2B8K - chains B and J of the 12 polymer chains in the assembly; structure by X-ray diffraction, 4.15 A resolution (low resolution: residue-level contacts below are approximate; hydrogen-bond / salt-bridge calls are withheld).

== Chain B ==
Protein: DNA-directed RNA polymerase II 140 kDa polypeptide
From: Saccharomyces cerevisiae
Notes: EC 2.7.7.6
UniProt: P08518 (RPB2_YEAST); residue numbers follow UniProt; this construct covers 1-1224
Chain sequence (1224 residues; row label = number of the first residue in the row):
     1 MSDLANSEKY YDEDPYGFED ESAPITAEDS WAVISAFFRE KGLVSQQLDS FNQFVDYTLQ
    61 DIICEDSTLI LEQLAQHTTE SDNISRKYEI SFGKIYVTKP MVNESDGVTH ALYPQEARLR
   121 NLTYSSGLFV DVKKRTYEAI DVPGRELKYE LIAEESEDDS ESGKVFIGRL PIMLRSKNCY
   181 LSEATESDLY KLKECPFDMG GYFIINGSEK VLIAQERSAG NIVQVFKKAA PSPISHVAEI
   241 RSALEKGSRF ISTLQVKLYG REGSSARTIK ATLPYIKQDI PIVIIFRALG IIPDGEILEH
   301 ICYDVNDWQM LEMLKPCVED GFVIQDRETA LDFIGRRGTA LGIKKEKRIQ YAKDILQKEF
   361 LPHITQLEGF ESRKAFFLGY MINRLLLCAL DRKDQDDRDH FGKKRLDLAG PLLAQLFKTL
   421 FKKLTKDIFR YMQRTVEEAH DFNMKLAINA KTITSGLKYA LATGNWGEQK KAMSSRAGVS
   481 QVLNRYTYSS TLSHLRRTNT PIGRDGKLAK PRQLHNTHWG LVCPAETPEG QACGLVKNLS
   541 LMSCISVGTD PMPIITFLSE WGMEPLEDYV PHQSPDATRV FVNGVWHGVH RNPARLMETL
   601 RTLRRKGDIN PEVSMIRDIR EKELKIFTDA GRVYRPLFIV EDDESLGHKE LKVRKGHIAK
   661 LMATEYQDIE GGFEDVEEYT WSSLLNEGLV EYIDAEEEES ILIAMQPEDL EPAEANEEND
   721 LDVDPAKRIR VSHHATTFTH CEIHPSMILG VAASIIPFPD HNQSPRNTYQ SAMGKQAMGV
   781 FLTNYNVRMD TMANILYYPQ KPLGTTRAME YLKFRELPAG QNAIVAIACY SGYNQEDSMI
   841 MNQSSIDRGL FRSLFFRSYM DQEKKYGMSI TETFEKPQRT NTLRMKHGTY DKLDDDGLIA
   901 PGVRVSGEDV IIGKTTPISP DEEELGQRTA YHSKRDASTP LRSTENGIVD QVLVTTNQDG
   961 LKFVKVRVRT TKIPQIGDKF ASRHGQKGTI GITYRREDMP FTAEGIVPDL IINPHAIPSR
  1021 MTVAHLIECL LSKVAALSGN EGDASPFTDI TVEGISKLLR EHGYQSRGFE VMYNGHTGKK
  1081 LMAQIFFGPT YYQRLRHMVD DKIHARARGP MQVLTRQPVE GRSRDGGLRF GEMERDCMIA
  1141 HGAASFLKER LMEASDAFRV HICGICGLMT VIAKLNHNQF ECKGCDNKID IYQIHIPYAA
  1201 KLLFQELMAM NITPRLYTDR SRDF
Unresolved in the structure: 1-19, 71-89, 135-163, 336-344, 503-508, 669-677, 716-721, 920-932
Metal / ion sites: Zn2+ near Cys1185 (its only coordinating residue here)

== Chain J ==
Protein: DNA-directed RNA polymerases I/II/III subunit 10
From: Saccharomyces cerevisiae
Notes: EC 2.7.7.6
UniProt: P22139 (RPB10_YEAST); residues 1-70 here = UniProt positions 1-70
Chain sequence (70 residues; numbered 1 to 70; the number before each row is that of its first residue):
     1 MIVPVRCFSC GKVVGDKWES YLNLLQEDEL DEGTALSRLG LKRYCCRRMI LTHVDLIEKF
    61 LRYNPLEKRD
Unresolved in the structure: 66-70
Metal / ion sites: Zn2+: Cys7, Cys10, Cys45, Cys46
Swiss-Prot annotation at these positions:
  - binding site (Zn(2+)): Cys7, Cys10, Cys45, Cys46
  - cross-link: Lys59 (Glycyl lysine isopeptide (Lys-Gly) (interchain with G-Cter in ubiquitin))

== Chain B / chain J interface ==
Pairs across the interface (52):
  Glu186(B) - Arg62(J)
  Ser187(B) - Arg62(J)
  Tyr190(B) - Lys59(J)
  Tyr190(B) - Arg62(J)
  Tyr190(B) - Tyr63(J)
  Lys193(B) - Tyr63(J)
  Cys195(B) - Tyr63(J)
  Val780(B) - Leu56(J)
  Thr783(B) - Phe60(J)
  Thr783(B) - Tyr63(J)
  Asn784(B) - Tyr63(J)
  Tyr785(B) - Phe60(J)
  Tyr797(B) - Met1(J)
  Tyr798(B) - Pro4(J)
  Tyr798(B) - Phe8(J)
  Pro799(B) - His53(J)
  Pro799(B) - Val54(J)
  Gln800(B) - Arg48(J)
  Gln800(B) - Thr52(J)
  Lys801(B) - Leu51(J)
  Lys801(B) - Thr52(J)
  Lys801(B) - Val54(J)
  Arg815(B) - Val54(J)
  Glu816(B) - Leu56(J)
  Gln821(B) - Phe8(J)
  Asn822(B) - Arg48(J)
  Asn822(B) - Thr52(J)
  Ala823(B) - Arg48(J)
  Ile824(B) - Ser9(J)
  Ile824(B) - Arg48(J)
  Ser845(B) - Phe8(J)
  Arg848(B) - Cys7(J)
  Arg848(B) - Phe8(J)
  Arg848(B) - Ser9(J)
  Arg848(B) - Gly11(J)
  Gly849(B) - Phe8(J)
  Leu850(B) - Phe8(J)
  Arg996(B) - Cys10(J)
  Ile1006(B) - Tyr44(J)
  Ile1006(B) - Cys45(J)
  Val1007(B) - Ser9(J)
  Asp1009(B) - Ser9(J)
  Asp1009(B) - Arg48(J)
  Lys1033(B) - Tyr44(J)
  Ala1035(B) - Leu51(J)
  Ala1036(B) - Arg47(J)
  Leu1037(B) - Arg47(J)
  Ser1038(B) - Gly33(J)
  Gly1039(B) - Glu32(J)
  Gly1039(B) - Leu51(J)
  Glu1070(B) - Tyr44(J)
  Pro1089(B) - Tyr44(J)
Interface residues without a listed pair, chain B (45 interface residues in all): Pro196, Phe197, Ile795, Leu803, Asn842, Glu1004, Tyr1064, Phe1087, Gly1088
Interface residues without a listed pair, chain J (24 interface residues in all): Arg43, Met49

== In short ==
45 residues of chain B and 24 residues of chain J are in contact. The Zn2+ site is built by Cys7(J), Cys10(J),
Cys45(J) and Cys46(J). Curated annotation (UniProt) lists 4 Zn2+-binding residues on chain J.
Chain B is DNA-directed RNA polymerase II 140 kDa polypeptide and chain J is DNA-directed RNA polymerases
I/II/III subunit 10, both from Saccharomyces cerevisiae; the structure, 12-subunit RNA Polymerase II, was
determined by X-ray diffraction.
